Entry 2V42 (X-ray diffraction, 2.75 A resolution); this record covers chains A and B.

== Chain A (and B) ==
Name: Sigma-E factor regulatory protein rseb
From: Escherichia coli
Notes: chain B of this document is another copy of the same molecule, construct and numbering; everything in this record applies to it too
UniProtKB: P0AFX9 (RSEB_ECOLI); residue numbers follow UniProt; this construct covers 23-318
Amino-acid sequence (303 residues; row label = number of the first residue in the row):
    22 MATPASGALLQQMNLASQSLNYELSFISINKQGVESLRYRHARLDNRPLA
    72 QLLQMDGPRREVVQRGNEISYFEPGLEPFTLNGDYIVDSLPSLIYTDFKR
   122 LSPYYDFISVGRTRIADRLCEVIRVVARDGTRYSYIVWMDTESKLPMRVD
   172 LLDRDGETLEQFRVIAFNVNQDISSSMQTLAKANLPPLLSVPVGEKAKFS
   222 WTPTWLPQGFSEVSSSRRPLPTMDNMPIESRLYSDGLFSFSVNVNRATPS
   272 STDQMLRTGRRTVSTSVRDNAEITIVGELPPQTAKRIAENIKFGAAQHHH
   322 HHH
Unresolved in the structure: 22, 212-215, 317-324 (chain B: 22-25, 95-98, 210-217, 316-324)
Residues lining bound ligands: ethyl dimethyl ammonio propane sulfonate (NDS): Tyr154, Asp174, Arg175, Asp176, Arg278, Pro301, Pro302

== Chain A / chain B interface ==
Residue-residue contacts (41; chain A residue first):
  Ser46(A) with Ala187(B)
  Ile48(A) with Val55(B), hydrophobic; Ile186(B), hydrophobic
  Val55(A) with Ile48(B), hydrophobic; Val55(B), hydrophobic; Arg184(B), hydrogen bond (backbone-side chain)
  Ser57(A) with Arg184(B); Ile186(B)
  Arg59(A) with Asp138(B), salt bridge
  Leu74(A) with Asp138(B)
  Gln75(A) with Arg135(B), hydrogen bond (backbone-side chain)
  Met76(A) with Arg135(B), hydrogen bond (backbone-side chain); Ala137(B); Asp138(B), hydrogen bond (backbone-backbone)
  Asp77(A) with Arg135(B); Ile136(B); Ala137(B), hydrogen bond (side chain-backbone); Arg184(B), salt bridge
  Gly78(A) with Arg135(B), hydrogen bond (backbone-side chain)
  Pro79(A) with Arg135(B)
  Arg80(A) with Arg135(B); Asp138(B), salt bridge
  Arg135(A) with Gln75(B), hydrogen bond (side chain-backbone); Met76(B), hydrogen bond (side chain-backbone); Asp77(B); Gly78(B), hydrogen bond (backbone-backbone); Pro79(B), hydrogen bond (side chain-backbone); Arg80(B)
  Ile136(A) with Met76(B); Asp77(B)
  Ala137(A) with Met76(B), hydrogen bond (backbone-backbone); Asp77(B), hydrogen bond (backbone-side chain)
  Asp138(A) with Leu74(B); Met76(B), hydrogen bond (backbone-backbone); Arg80(B), salt bridge
  Arg184(A) with Val55(B), hydrogen bond (side chain-backbone); Asp77(B), salt bridge
  Ile186(A) with Ile48(B), hydrophobic; Ser57(B); Ile186(B), hydrophobic
  Ala187(A) with Ser46(B)
Also at the interface, not in a pair above, chain A (22 interface residues in all): Phe47, Ile50, Glu56
Also at the interface, not in a pair above, chain B (23 interface residues in all): Phe47, Ile50, Glu56, Arg59, Arg81

== Summary ==
22 residues of chain A and 23 residues of chain B are in contact; the contacts include 14 hydrogen bonds and 5
salt bridges. Polar contacts include Arg59(A)-Asp138(B), Asp77(A)-Arg184(B) and Arg80(A)-Asp138(B). Ligands of
chain A: ethyl dimethyl ammonio propane sulfonate.
Chain A and chain B are both Sigma-E factor regulatory protein rseb (Escherichia coli); the structure, Crystal
structure of RseB: a sensor for periplasmic stress response in E. coli, was determined by X-ray diffraction
(same publication as 2V43).
